Entry 6KUI (X-ray diffraction, 2.33 A resolution); this record covers chains A and C of the 3 polymer chains in the assembly.

[Chain A (and C)]
Molecule: ATP-dependent protease subunit HslV
Source organism: Staphylococcus aureus (strain Mu50 / ATCC 700699)
Notes: EC 3.4.25.2; chain C of this document is another copy of the same molecule, construct and numbering; everything in this record applies to it too
Reference sequence: P65796 (HSLV_STAAM); residue numbers follow UniProt; this construct covers 1-181
Sequence (198 residues; row label = number of the first residue in the row; numbers below 1 keep their minus sign (Met-16 is residue -16)):
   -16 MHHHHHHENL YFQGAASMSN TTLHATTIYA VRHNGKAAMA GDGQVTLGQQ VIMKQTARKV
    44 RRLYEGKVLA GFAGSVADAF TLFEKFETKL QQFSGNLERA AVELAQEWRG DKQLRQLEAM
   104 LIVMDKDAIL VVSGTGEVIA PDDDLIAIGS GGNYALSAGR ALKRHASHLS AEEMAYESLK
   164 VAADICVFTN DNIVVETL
Unresolved in the structure: -16 to 8, 99 (chain C: -16 to 8)
Sequence notes: expression tag (-16 to 0)
What the authors report for this chain:
  - catalytic residues: Thr9
  - mutagenesis - T9A: abolished catalytic activity
  - catalytic residues: Asp25, Lys42, Ser133 (by similarity / conservation)
  - conformationally variable residues (order/disorder transition): Thr9
  - mutagenesis - S2A, H7A: decreased catalytic activity
  - mutagenesis - T4A/T5A: unchanged catalytic activity

[How chain A and chain C interact]
Residue-residue contacts - 30 pairs, chain A then chain C:
  Val28(A) with Glu120(C)
  Leu30(A) with Ile122(C), hydrophobic
  Val34(A) with Asn136(C)
  Met36(A) with Ile122(C); Asn136(C); Leu139(C), hydrophobic
  Lys37(A) with Ile122(C); Ala123(C), hydrogen bond (side chain-backbone); Asp125(C), salt bridge
  Gln38(A) with Asp125(C)
  Thr39(A) with Asp125(C), hydrogen bond
  Gly57(A) with Glu120(C)
  Ser58(A) with Thr118(C), hydrogen bond (side chain-backbone); Gly119(C), hydrogen bond (side chain-backbone); Glu120(C)
  Val59(A) with Gly119(C); Glu120(C), hydrogen bond (backbone-side chain); Val121(C)
  Ala60(A) with Ala88(C), hydrophobic; Gln89(C); Gly119(C), hydrogen bond (backbone-backbone)
  Asp61(A) with Arg92(C), salt bridge
  Phe63(A) with Val85(C), hydrophobic; Gln89(C)
  Thr64(A) with Gln89(C), hydrogen bond
  Lys95(A) with Lys95(C)
  Gln96(A) with Arg92(C); Gly93(C); Lys95(C); Arg98(C), hydrogen bond
Also at the interface, not in a pair above, chain A (17 interface residues in all): Leu100
Also at the interface, not in a pair above, chain C (18 interface residues in all): Ser116, Ile129

[Summary]
17 residues of chain A and 18 residues of chain C are in contact, with 8 hydrogen bonds and 2 salt bridges.
Polar contacts include Lys37(A)-Asp125(C), Asp61(A)-Arg92(C) and Lys37(A)-Ala123(C). The paper reports
catalytic residues Thr9(A), Asp25(A) and Lys42(A) among others; S2A and H7A of chain A reduce catalytic
activity; 4 substitutions were tested in all.
Both chains are ATP-dependent protease subunit HslV (Staphylococcus aureus (strain Mu50 / ATCC 700699)). Entry
6KUI (Active conformation of HslV from Staphylococcus aureus) was determined by X-ray diffraction (same
publication as 6KR1 and 6KWW).
